8U1S - chains I and C of the 12 polymer chains in the assembly; structure by electron microscopy, 3.21 A resolution.

Chain I:
Molecule: mAb-393 light chain
From: Homo sapiens
Amino-acid sequence (107 residues; each row starts with the number of its first residue):
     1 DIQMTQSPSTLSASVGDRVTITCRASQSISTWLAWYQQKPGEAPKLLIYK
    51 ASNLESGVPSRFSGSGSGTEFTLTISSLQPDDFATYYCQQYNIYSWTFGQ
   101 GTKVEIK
Disulfide bonds: Cys23-Cys88

Chain C:
Molecule: Neuraminidase
From: Influenza B virus (B/Iowa/06/2017)
UniProtKB: A0A1S7DL21 (A0A1S7DL21_9INFB); residue numbers follow UniProt; this construct covers 1-466
Amino-acid sequence (466 residues; numbered 1 to 466; the number before each row is that of its first residue):
     1 MLPSTIQTLTLFLTSGGVLLSLYVSASLSYLLYSDILLKFSPTEITAPTM
    51 PLDCANASNVQAVNRSATKGVTLLLPGPEWTYPRLSCPGSTFQKALLISP
   101 HRFGETKGNSAPLIIREPFVACGPNECKHFALTHYAAQPGGYYNGTRGDR
   151 NKLRHLISVKLGKIPTVENSIFHMAAWSGSACHDGKEWTYIGVDGPDNNA
   201 LLKVKYGEAYTDTYHSYANNILRTQESACNCIGGNCYLMITDGSASGVSE
   251 CRFLKIREGRIIKEIFPTGRVKHTEECTCGFASNKTIECACRDNRYTAKR
   301 PFVKLNVETDTAEIRLMCTDTYLDTPRPNDGSITGPCESDGDKGSGGIKG
   351 GFVHQRMKSKIGRWYSRTMSKTERMGMGLYVKYGGDPWADSDALAFSGVM
   401 VPMKEPGWYSFGFEIKDKKCDVPCIGIEMVHDGGKETWHSAATAIYCLMG
   451 SGQLLWDTVTGVDMAL
Unresolved in the structure: 1-77, 101-114, 135-153, 195-198, 431-441, 455-466
Disulfide bonds: Cys87-Cys420, Cys122-Cys127, Cys182-Cys229, Cys231-Cys236, Cys277-Cys291, Cys279-Cys289, Cys318-Cys337, Cys424-Cys447
Glycans and other covalent adducts: N-acetylglucosamine (NAG) linked to Asn284

Chain I / chain C interface:
Residue-residue contacts (12):
  Trp32(I) with Thr334(C); Gly335(C); Pro336(C)
  Tyr91(I) with Pro336(C); Glu338(C)
  Asn92(I) with Pro336(C); Cys337(C)
  Ile93(I) with Trp388(C); Ala389(C), hydrophobic
  Tyr94(I) with Arg315(C); Glu338(C), hydrogen bond
  Trp96(I) with Glu338(C), hydrogen bond

Overview:
The interface between chain I and chain C involves 6 residues on one side and 8 on the other, with 2 hydrogen
bonds. Polar contacts include Tyr94(I)-Glu338(C) and Trp96(I)-Glu338(C). N-acetylglucosamine is covalently
linked to Asn284(C).
Chain I is mAb-393 light chain (Homo sapiens) and chain C is Neuraminidase (Influenza B virus
(B/Iowa/06/2017)); the structure, A mechanistic understanding of protective influenza B neuraminidase mAbs at
the airway interface, was determined by electron microscopy (same publication as 8U1C).
